PDB entry 6DED | X-ray diffraction, 2.20 A resolution | chain A

== Chain A ==
Name: NCK-interacting protein with SH3 domain
Organism: Homo sapiens
Reference sequence: Q9NZQ3 (SPN90_HUMAN); numbering as in UniProt (aligned over 350-722)
Sequence (373 residues; numbered 350 to 722; the number before each row is that of its first residue):
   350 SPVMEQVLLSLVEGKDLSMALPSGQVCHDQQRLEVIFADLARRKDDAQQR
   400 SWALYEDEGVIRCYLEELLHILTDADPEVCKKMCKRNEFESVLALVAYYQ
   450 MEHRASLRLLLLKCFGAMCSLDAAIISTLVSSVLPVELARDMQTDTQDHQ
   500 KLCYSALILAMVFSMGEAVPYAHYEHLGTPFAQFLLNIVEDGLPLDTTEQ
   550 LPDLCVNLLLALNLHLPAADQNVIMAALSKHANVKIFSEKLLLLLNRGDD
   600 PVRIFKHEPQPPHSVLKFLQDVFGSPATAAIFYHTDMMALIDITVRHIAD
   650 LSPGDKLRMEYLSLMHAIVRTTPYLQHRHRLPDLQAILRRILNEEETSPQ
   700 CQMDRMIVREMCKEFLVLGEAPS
Disordered / not traced: 350-375, 392-396, 544-547, 721-722
Reported in the primary citation:
  - contacts within the chain: Asn562-Lys616 (hydrogen bond), Asn562-Asp620 (hydrogen bond)

== Overview ==
From the paper: contacts within the chain involving Asn562, Lys616 and Asp620.
Chain A is NCK-interacting protein with SH3 domain (Homo sapiens); the structure, Crystal structure of the
C-terminal ARM domain of Homo sapiens SPIN90 (SH3-protein interacting with Nck), residues ..., was determined
by X-ray diffraction together with 6DEE from the same study.
